6M2V - chains D and B of the 4 polymer chains in the assembly; structure by X-ray diffraction, 3.00 A resolution.

Chain D:
Molecule: 13-nt DNA strand
Sequence (13 nucleotides; numbered 1 to 13; the number before each row is that of its first residue):
     1 TCACGCTGCG TGA
Modified / non-standard residues: 5CM (5-methyl-2'-deoxy-cytidine-5'-monophosphate) at position 6

Chain B:
Molecule: E3 ubiquitin-protein ligase UHRF1
Organism: Mus musculus
Notes: EC 2.3.2.27
UniProt: Q8VDF2 (UHRF1_MOUSE); numbering as in UniProt (aligned over 417-628)
Chain sequence (212 residues; row label = number of the first residue in the row):
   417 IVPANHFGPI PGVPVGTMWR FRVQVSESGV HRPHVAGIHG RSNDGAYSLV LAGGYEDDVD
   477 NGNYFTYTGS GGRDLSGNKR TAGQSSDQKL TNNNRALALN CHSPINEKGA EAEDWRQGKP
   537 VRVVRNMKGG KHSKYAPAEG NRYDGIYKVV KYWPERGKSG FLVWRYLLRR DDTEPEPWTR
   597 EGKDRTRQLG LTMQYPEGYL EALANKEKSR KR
Not modelled in the structure: 489-500, 573-574, 627-628

Chain D / chain B interface:
Residue-residue contacts (26; chain D residue first):
  DG5(D) with Val-451(B), base contact; Ala-452(B), phosphate contact; Ser-486(B), phosphate contact; Gly-487(B), phosphate contact
  5CM_6(D) with Arg-438(B), sugar contact; Val-451(B), sugar contact; Ala-452(B), phosphate contact; Gly-453(B), hydrogen bond to the phosphate; Leu-467(B), base contact; Ala-468(B), hydrogen bond to the base; Gly-469(B), hydrogen bond to the base; Gly-470(B), hydrogen bond to the base; Tyr-471(B), base contact; Asp-474(B), hydrogen bond to the base; Tyr-483(B), base contact; Thr-484(B), hydrogen bond to the base; Gly-485(B), base contact; Ser-486(B), phosphate contact
  DT7(D) with Arg-438(B), hydrogen bond to the phosphate; His-450(B), sugar contact; Val-451(B), sugar contact; Ala-468(B), phosphate contact; Lys-544(B), salt bridge to the phosphate
  DG8(D) with Phe-437(B), phosphate contact; Arg-438(B), hydrogen bond to the phosphate
  DC9(D) with Phe-437(B), phosphate contact
Interface residues without a listed pair, chain B (22 interface residues in all): Ile-454, Val-466, Asn-509, Asn-542

In short:
5 residues of chain D face 22 of chain B across their interface, with 8 hydrogen bonds and 1 salt bridge.
Polar contacts include 5CM_6(D)/Ala-468(B), 5CM_6(D)/Gly-469(B) and 5CM_6(D)/Gly-470(B).
Here chain D is a 13-nt DNA strand and chain B is E3 ubiquitin-protein ligase UHRF1 (Mus musculus). Entry 6M2V
(Crystal structure of UHRF1 SRA complexed with fully-mCHG DNA) was determined by X-ray diffraction.
